PDB entry 7SL4 | electron microscopy, 5.00 A resolution (low resolution: residue-level contacts below are approximate; hydrogen-bond / salt-bridge calls are withheld) | chains A and E of the 6 polymer chains in the assembly

# Chain A
Protein: Insulin receptor
Organism: Mus musculus
Notes: EC 2.7.10.1
Reference sequence: P15208 (INSR_MOUSE); residues -26 to 1345 here correspond to UniProt positions 1-1372 (UniProt number = residue number + 27)
Chain sequence (1372 residues; row label = number of the first residue in the row; numbers below 1 keep their minus sign (Met-26 is residue -26)):
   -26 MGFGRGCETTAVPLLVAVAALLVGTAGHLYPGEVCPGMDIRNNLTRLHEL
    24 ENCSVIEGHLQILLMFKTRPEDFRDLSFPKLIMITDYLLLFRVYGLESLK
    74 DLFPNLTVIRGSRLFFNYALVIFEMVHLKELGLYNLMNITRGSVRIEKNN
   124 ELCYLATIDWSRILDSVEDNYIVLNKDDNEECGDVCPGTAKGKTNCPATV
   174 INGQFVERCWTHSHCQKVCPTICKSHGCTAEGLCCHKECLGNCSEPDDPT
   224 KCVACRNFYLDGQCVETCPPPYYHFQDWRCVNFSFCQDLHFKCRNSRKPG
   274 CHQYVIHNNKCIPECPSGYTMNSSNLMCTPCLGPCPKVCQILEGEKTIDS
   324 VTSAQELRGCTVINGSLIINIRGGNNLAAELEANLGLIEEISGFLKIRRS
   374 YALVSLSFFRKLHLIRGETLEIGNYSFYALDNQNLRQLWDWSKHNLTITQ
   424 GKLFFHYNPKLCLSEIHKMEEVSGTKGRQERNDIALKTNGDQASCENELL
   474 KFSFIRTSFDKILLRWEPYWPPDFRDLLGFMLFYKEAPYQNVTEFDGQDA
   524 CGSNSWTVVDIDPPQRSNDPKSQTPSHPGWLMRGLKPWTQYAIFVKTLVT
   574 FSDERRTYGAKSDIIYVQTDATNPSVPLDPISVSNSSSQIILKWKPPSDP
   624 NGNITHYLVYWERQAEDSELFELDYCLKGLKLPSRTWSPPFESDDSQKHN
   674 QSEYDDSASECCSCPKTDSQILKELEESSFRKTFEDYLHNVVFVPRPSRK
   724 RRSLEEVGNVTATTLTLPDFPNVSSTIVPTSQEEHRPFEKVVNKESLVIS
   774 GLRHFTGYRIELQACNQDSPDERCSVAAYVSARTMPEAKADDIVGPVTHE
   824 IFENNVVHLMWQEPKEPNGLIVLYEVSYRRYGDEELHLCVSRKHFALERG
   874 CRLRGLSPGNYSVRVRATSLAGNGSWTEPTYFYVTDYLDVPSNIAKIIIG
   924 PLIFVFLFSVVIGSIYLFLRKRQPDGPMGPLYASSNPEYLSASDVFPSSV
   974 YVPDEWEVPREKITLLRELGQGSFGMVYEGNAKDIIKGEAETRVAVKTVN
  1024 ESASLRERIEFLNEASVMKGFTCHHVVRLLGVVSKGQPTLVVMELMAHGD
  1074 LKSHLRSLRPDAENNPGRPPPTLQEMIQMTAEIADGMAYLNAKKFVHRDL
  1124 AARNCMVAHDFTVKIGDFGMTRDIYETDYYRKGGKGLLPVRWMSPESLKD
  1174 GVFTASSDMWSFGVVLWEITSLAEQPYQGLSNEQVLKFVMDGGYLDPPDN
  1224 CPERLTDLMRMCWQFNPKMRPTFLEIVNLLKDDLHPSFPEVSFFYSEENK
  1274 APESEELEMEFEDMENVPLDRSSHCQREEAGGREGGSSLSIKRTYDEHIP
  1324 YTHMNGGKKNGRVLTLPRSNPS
Unresolved in the structure: -26 to 2, 151-167, 173-177, 271-273, 315-316, 347-350, 519-525, 540-548, 659-692, 720-757, 908-1345
Disulfides: Cys8-Cys26, Cys169-Cys188, Cys192-Cys201, Cys196-Cys207, Cys208-Cys216, Cys212-Cys225, Cys228-Cys237, Cys241-Cys253, Cys259-Cys284, Cys266-Cys274, Cys288-Cys301, Cys304-Cys308, Cys312-Cys333, Cys435-Cys468, Cys649-Cys862, Cys788-Cys797
UniProt features mapped onto this chain:
  - region: Glu708 to Phe716 (Insulin-binding), Asn959 to Tyr962 (Important for interaction with IRS1, SHC1 and STAT5B), Tyr1324 to Met1327 (PIK3R1 binding)
  - active site: Asp1122 (Proton donor/acceptor)
  - binding site (ATP): Ser996, Lys1020, Glu1067 to Asp1073, Arg1126, Asn1127, Asp1140
  - site: Phe39 (Insulin-binding)
  - modified residue: Ser373 (Phosphoserine), Tyr374 (Phosphotyrosine), Ser380 (Phosphoserine), Tyr962 (Phosphotyrosine), Cys1046 (S-nitrosocysteine), Tyr1148 (Phosphotyrosine), Tyr1152 (Phosphotyrosine), Tyr1153 (Phosphotyrosine), Tyr1318 (Phosphotyrosine), Tyr1324 (Phosphotyrosine)
  - glycosylation (N-linked (GlcNAc...) asparagine): Asn16, Asn25, Asn78, Asn111, Asn215, Asn255, Asn295, Asn337, Asn397, Asn418, Asn514, Asn608, Asn626, Asn673, Asn732, Asn745, Asn883, Asn896
  - cross-link: Lys1042 (Glycyl lysine isopeptide (Lys-Gly) (interchain with G-Cter in ubiquitin))

# Chain E
Protein: Insulin A chain
Organism: Homo sapiens
Reference sequence: P01308 (INS_HUMAN); residues 1-21 here correspond to UniProt positions 90-110 (UniProt number = residue number + 89)
Chain sequence (21 residues; numbered 1 to 21; the number before each row is that of its first residue):
     1 GIVEQCCTSICSLYQLENYCN
Disulfides: Cys6-Cys11

# Interface between chain A and chain E
Residue-residue contacts (17; chain A residue first):
  Asp496(A) with Cys7(E)
  Arg498(A) with Cys7(E)
  Asp709(A) with Val3(E)
  His712(A) with Ile2(E); Val3(E)
  Asn713(A) with Gly1(E); Ile2(E); Val3(E)
  Phe716(A) with Ile2(E); Tyr19(E)
  Val717(A) with Asn18(E); Tyr19(E)
  Pro718(A) with Asn18(E); Tyr19(E)
  Arg719(A) with Glu17(E); Asn18(E); Cys20(E)

# Overview
9 residues of chain A face 8 of chain E across their interface. Curated annotation (UniProt) lists active-site
residue Asp1122(A) and 12 ATP-binding residues on chain A.
Here chain A is Insulin receptor (Mus musculus) and chain E is Insulin A chain (Homo sapiens). Entry 7SL4
(Full-length insulin receptor bound with site 2 binding deficient mutant insulin (B-L17R) -- asymmetric
conformation) was determined by electron microscopy (same publication as 7SL1, 7SL2, 7SL3, 7SL6, 7SL7, 7STH
and 3 further entries).
